9DNE - chains C and G of the 9 polymer chains in the assembly; structure by electron microscopy, 4.00 A resolution.

# Chain C (and G)
Protein: Pseudosymmetric protein nanocage GI9-F7 C chain
From: synthetic construct
Notes: chain G of this document is another copy of the same molecule, construct and numbering; everything in this record applies to it too
Chain sequence (215 residues; row label = number of the first residue in the row):
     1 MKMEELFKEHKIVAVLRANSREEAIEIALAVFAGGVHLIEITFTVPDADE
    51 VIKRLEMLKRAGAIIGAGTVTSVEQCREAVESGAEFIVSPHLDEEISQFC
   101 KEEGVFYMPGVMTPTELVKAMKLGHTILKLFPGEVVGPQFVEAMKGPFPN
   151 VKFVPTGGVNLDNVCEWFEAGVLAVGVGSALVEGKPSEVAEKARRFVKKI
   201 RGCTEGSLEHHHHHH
Not modelled in the structure: 1, 205-215
Disulfides: Cys165-Cys203

# Interface between chain C and chain G
Pairs across the interface - 5 pairs, chain C then chain G:
  Pro114(C) with Pro90(G); Met112(G); Phe131(G); Pro132(G)
  Val118(C) with His91(G)
Also at the interface, not in a pair above, chain C (9 interface residues in all): Met112, Thr113, Thr115, Val136, Phe140, Ala143, Pro147
Also at the interface, not in a pair above, chain G (7 interface residues in all): Thr113, Val135

# Overview
9 residues of chain C face 7 of chain G across their interface.
Chain C and chain G are both Pseudosymmetric protein nanocage GI9-F7 C chain (synthetic construct); the
structure, Pseudosymmetric protein nanocage GI9-F7 (local refinement), was determined by electron microscopy
together with 9DND from the same study.
